Entry 8T71 (X-ray diffraction, 1.80 A resolution); this record covers chain A.

# Chain A
Protein: GTPase KRas
Source organism: Homo sapiens
Notes: EC 3.6.5.2
Reference sequence: P01116 (RASK_HUMAN), isoform P01116-1; numbering as in UniProt (aligned over 1-177)
Sequence (178 residues; row label = number of the first residue in the row; numbering starts at 0):
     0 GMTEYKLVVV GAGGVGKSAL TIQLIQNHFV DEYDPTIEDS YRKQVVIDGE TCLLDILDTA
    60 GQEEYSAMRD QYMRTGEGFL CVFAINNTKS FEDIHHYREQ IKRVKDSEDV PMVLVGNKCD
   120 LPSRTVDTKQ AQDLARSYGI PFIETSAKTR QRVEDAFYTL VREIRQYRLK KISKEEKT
Unresolved in the structure: 0, 172-177
Differences from the reference sequence: expression tag (0)
Curated features (UniProtKB/Swiss-Prot):
  - region: Tyr166 to Thr177 (Hypervariable region)
  - motif: Tyr32 to Tyr40 (Effector region)
  - binding site (GTP): Gly10 to Ala18, Val29 to Thr35, Ala59, Gly60, Asn116 to Asp119
  - modified residue: Met1 (N-acetylmethionine), Thr2 (N-acetylthreonine), Lys104 (N6-acetyllysine)
  - glycosylation: Thr35 (Microbial infection: O-linked (Glc) threonine)
  - cross-link: Lys170 (Glycyl lysine isopeptide (Lys-Gly) (interchain with G-Cter in ubiquitin))
  - natural variant: Lys5 (K5E: In NS3; K5N: In GASC), Gly10 (G10GG: In AML), Gly12 (G12A: In colorectal cancer samples; G12C: In lung carcinoma; G12D: In GASC, JMML and SFM; G12R: In lung cancer and bladder cancer; G12S: In GASC and JMML; G12V: In GASC), Gly13 (G13D: In GASC, JMML and OES; G13R: In pylocytic astrocytoma), Val14 (V14I: In NS3), Leu19 (L19F: In OES), Gln22 (Q22E: In CFC2; Q22R: In NS3), Pro34 (P34L: In NS3; P34Q: In NS3; P34R: In CFC2), Ile36 (I36M: In NS3), Thr58 (T58I: In NS3), Ala59 (A59T: In GASC), Gly60 (G60R: In CFC2; G60S: In NS3), 5 further natural variant entries in UniProt
  - mutagenesis: Asp38 (D38A: Decreased interaction with MAPKAP1/SIN1), Tyr40 (Y40A: Decreased interaction with MAPKAP1/SIN1), Gln61 (Q61L: Promotes GTP binding)
What the authors report for this chain:
  - contacts within the chain: Glu3-Arg167 (backbone contact), Glu76-Arg167 (salt bridge), Arg151-Asp154
  - mutagenesis - R151G (Tm change 5 degC): increased stability

# Summary
Curated annotation (UniProt) lists 22 GTP-binding residues and 3 mutagenesis sites. The paper reports that
R151G increases stability; contacts within the chain involving Glu3, Arg167 and Glu76 among others.
Chain A is GTPase KRas (Homo sapiens); the structure, Crystal Structure of WT KRAS4a with bound GDP and Mg
ion, was determined by X-ray diffraction together with 8T72, 8T73, 8T74 and 8T75 from the same study.
